Entry 7KP7 (X-ray diffraction, 2.65 A resolution); this record covers chains B and E of the 6 polymer chains in the assembly.

# Chain B
Name: Tumor necrosis factor
Source organism: Mus musculus
UniProt: P06804 (TNFA_MOUSE); residues 10-157 here correspond to UniProt positions 88-235 (UniProt number = residue number + 78)
Sequence (148 residues; numbered 10 to 157; the number before each row is that of its first residue):
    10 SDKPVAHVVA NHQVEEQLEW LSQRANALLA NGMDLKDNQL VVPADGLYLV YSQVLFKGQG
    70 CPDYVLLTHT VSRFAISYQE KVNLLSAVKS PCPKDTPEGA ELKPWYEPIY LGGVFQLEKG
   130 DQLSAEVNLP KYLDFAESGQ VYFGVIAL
Disulfide bonds: C70-C101

# Chain E
Name: Tumor necrosis factor receptor superfamily member 1A
Source organism: Homo sapiens
UniProt: P19438 (TNR1A_HUMAN); residues 13-155 here correspond to UniProt positions 42-184 (UniProt number = residue number + 29)
Sequence (144 residues; numbered 12 to 155; the number before each row is that of its first residue):
    12 GSVCPQGKYI HPQDNSICCT KCHKGTYLYN DCPGPGQDTD CRECESGSFT ASENHLRHCL
    72 SCSKCRKEMG QVEISSCTVD RDTVCGCRKN QYRHYWSENL FQCFNCSLCL NGTVHLSCQE
   132 KQNTVCTCHA GFFLRENECV SSSN
Unresolved in the structure: 12-13, 155
Disulfide bonds: C15-C29, C30-C43, C33-C52, C55-C70, C73-C88, C76-C96, C98-C114, C117-C129, C120-C137, C139-C150
Construct notes: expression tag (12); engineered mutation D25 (Asn54 in P19438), S153 (Cys182 in P19438)

# Interface between chain B and chain E
Residue-residue contacts (24):
  Y73(B) - W107(E)
  Y73(B) - Q113(E)
  V74(B) - W107(E)  hydrophobic
  L75(B) - M80(E)  hydrophobic
  L75(B) - W107(E)
  T77(B) - S108(E)
  T77(B) - L111(E)
  I85(B) - H66(E)
  S86(B) - N65(E)
  S86(B) - H66(E)  hydrogen bond (backbone-backbone)
  S86(B) - L67(E)
  Y87(B) - F60(E)
  Y87(B) - T61(E)
  Y87(B) - A62(E)  hydrogen bond (side chain-backbone)
  Y87(B) - N65(E)
  Y87(B) - L67(E)  hydrophobic
  Y87(B) - L71(E)  hydrophobic
  E89(B) - S63(E)
  K90(B) - E109(E)  salt bridge
  V91(B) - L71(E)  hydrophobic
  Q125(B) - R68(E)
  E127(B) - R68(E)  salt bridge
  N137(B) - W107(E)  hydrogen bond (side chain-backbone)
  N137(B) - S108(E)
Interface residues without a listed pair, chain B (19 interface residues in all): D54, R82, Q88, N92, V97, E135
Interface residues without a listed pair, chain E (17 interface residues in all): P23, N110

# In short
19 residues of chain B face 17 of chain E across their interface, with 3 hydrogen bonds and 2 salt bridges.
Polar contacts include K90(B)-E109(E), E127(B)-R68(E) and Y87(B)-A62(E).
Chain B is Tumor necrosis factor (Mus musculus) and chain E is Tumor necrosis factor receptor superfamily
member 1A (Homo sapiens); the structure, asymmetric mTNF-alpha hTNFR1 complex, was determined by X-ray
diffraction (same publication as 7KP8 and 7KP9).
